7JZZ - chains E and M of the 12 polymer chains in the assembly; structure by electron microscopy, 3.20 A resolution.

[Chain E]
Molecule: CRISPR type I-F/YPEST-associated protein Csy3
From: Pseudomonas aeruginosa
UniProtKB: A0A444M080 (A0A444M080_PSEAI); residues 20-361 here correspond to UniProt positions 1-342 (UniProt number = residue number - 19)
Sequence (342 residues; row label = number of the first residue in the row):
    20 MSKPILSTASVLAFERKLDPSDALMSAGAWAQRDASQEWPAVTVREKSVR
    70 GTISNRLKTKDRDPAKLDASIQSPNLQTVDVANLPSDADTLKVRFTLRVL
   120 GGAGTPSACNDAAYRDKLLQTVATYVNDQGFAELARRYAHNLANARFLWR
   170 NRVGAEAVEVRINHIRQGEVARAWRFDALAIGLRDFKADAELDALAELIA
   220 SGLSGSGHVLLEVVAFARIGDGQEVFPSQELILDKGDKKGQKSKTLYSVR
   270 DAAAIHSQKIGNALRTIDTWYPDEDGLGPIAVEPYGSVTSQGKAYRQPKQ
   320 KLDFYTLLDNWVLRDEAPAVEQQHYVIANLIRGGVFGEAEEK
Disordered / not traced: 20-23, 359-361

[Chain M]
Molecule: 61-nt RNA strand
From: Pseudomonas aeruginosa
Sequence (61 nucleotides; row label = number of the first residue in the row):
     1 CUAAGAAAUUCACGGCGGGCUUGAUGUCCGCGUCUACCUGAUUCACUGCC
    51 GUAUAGGCAGC
Differences from the reference sequence: conflict A41 (G1458 in 313291946), A53 (G1446 in 313291946)

[How chain E and chain M interact]
Contacting residue pairs - 44 pairs, chain E then chain M:
  Ala32(E) with C29(M), base contact
  Phe33(E) with C29(M), hydrogen bond to the sugar; G30(M), sugar contact
  Glu34(E) with C29(M), phosphate contact; G30(M), phosphate contact
  Arg35(E) with G30(M), salt bridge to the phosphate; C31(M), salt bridge to the phosphate
  Ser67(E) with U39(M), phosphate contact
  Val68(E) with U39(M), phosphate contact
  Arg69(E) with C37(M), hydrogen bond to the sugar; C38(M), hydrogen bond to the sugar; U39(M), hydrogen bond to the phosphate; G40(M), hydrogen bond to the sugar
  Gly70(E) with C37(M), sugar contact
  Leu95(E) with U39(M), base contact
  Gln96(E) with C37(M), base contact
  Trp168(E) with G32(M), base contact
  Arg169(E) with U35(M), salt bridge to the phosphate; A36(M), salt bridge to the phosphate
  Ser247(E) with U33(M), phosphate contact; C34(M), hydrogen bond to the phosphate
  Gln248(E) with U33(M), base contact; C34(M), hydrogen bond to the phosphate
  Glu249(E) with U33(M), base contact
  Leu250(E) with U33(M), base contact
  Lys258(E) with U39(M), hydrogen bond to the base
  His275(E) with U33(M), salt bridge to the phosphate
  Gln277(E) with C31(M), sugar contact; G32(M), sugar contact; U33(M), hydrogen bond to the phosphate
  Lys278(E) with G32(M), hydrogen bond to the base; C34(M), salt bridge to the phosphate
  Asn281(E) with G32(M), hydrogen bond to the base
  Arg284(E) with C31(M), sugar contact; G32(M), salt bridge to the phosphate
  Glu302(E) with G32(M), phosphate contact
  Thr308(E) with G32(M), base contact
  Ser309(E) with G32(M), hydrogen bond to the base
  Arg351(E) with G30(M), hydrogen bond to the sugar
  Gly352(E) with G30(M), sugar contact
  Gly353(E) with C29(M), hydrogen bond to the sugar; G30(M), sugar contact
  Val354(E) with C29(M), base contact; G30(M), base contact
Other interface residues (no listed pair), chain E (32 interface residues in all): Thr71, Val98, Phe245

[In short]
The interface between chain E and chain M involves 32 residues on one side and 12 on the other; the contacts
include 14 hydrogen bonds and 7 salt bridges. Polar pairs include Lys258(E)-U39(M), Lys278(E)-G32(M) and
Asn281(E)-G32(M).
Chain E is CRISPR type I-F/YPEST-associated protein Csy3 and chain M is a 61-nt RNA strand, both from
Pseudomonas aeruginosa; the structure, Cryo-EM structure of CRISPR-Cas surveillance complex with AcrIF14, was
determined by electron microscopy together with 7JZW and 7JZX from the same study.
